PDB entry 4NX2 | X-ray diffraction, 2.00 A resolution | chain A

[Chain A]
Protein: Tyrosine--tRNA ligase
From: Methanocaldococcus jannaschii
Notes: EC 6.1.1.1
UniProt: Q57834 (SYY_METJA); residue numbers follow UniProt; this construct covers 1-306
Sequence (313 residues; numbered 1 to 313; the number before each row is that of its first residue):
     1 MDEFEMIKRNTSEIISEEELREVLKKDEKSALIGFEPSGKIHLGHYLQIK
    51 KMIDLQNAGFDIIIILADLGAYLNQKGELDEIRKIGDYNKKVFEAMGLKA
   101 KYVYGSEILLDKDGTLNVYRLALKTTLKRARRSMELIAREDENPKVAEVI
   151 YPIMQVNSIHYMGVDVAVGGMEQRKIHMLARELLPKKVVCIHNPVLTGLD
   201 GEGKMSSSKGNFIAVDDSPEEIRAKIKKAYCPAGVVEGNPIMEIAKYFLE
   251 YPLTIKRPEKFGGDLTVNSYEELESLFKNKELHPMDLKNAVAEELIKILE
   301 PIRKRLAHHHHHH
Construct notes: engineered mutation L32 (Tyr in Q57834), I65 (Leu in Q57834), G70 (His in Q57834), I108 (Phe in Q57834), L109 (Gln in Q57834), G114 (Tyr in Q57834), S158 (Asp in Q57834), M162 (Leu in Q57834); expression tag (307-313)
UniProt features mapped onto this chain:
  - region (Interaction with t-RNA): K228 to C231, H283 to K288
  - motif: P37 to H45 ('HIGH' region), K204 to S208 ('KMSKS' region)
  - binding site (L-tyrosine): E36, Q173
  - binding site (ATP): S207
  - site: N143 (Interaction with t-RNA)
  - mutagenesis: E107 (E107T: Confers specificity for the non-natural amino acid O-methyl-tyrosine; when associated with Q-32; A-158 and P-162), D286 (D286A: Decreases the rate of aminoacylation more than 10-fold, without effect on tyrosyl adenylate synthesis ...), K288 (K288A: Decreases the rate of aminoacylation more than 200-fold, without effect on tyrosyl adenylate synthesis)
Residues lining bound ligands: 3,5-dichloro-L-tyrosine (2LT): L32, G34, F35, E36, I65, A67, G70, I137, Y151, M154, Q155, S158, Q173

[Summary]
Chain A binds 3,5-dichloro-L-tyrosine. UniProt lists L-tyrosine-binding residues E36 and Q173, ATP-binding
residue S207 and 3 mutagenesis sites.
Chain A is Tyrosine--tRNA ligase (Methanocaldococcus jannaschii); the structure, Crystal structure of DCYRS
complexed with DCY, was determined by X-ray diffraction, deposited together with 4NXB, 4NXE, 4NXF and 4NXG.
